4D7M - chain A; structure by X-ray diffraction, 1.55 A resolution.

[Chain A]
Molecule: Tetracycline repressor protein class D
From: Escherichia coli
UniProtKB: P0ACT4 (TETR4_ECOLX); residue numbers follow UniProt; this construct covers 2-208
Chain sequence (217 residues; row label = number of the first residue in the row):
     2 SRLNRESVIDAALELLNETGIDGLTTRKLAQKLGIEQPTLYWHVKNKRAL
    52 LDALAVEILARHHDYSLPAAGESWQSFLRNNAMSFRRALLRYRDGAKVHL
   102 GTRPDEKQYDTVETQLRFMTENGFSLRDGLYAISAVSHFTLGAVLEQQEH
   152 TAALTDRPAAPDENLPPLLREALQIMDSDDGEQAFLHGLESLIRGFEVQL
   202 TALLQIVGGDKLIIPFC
Disordered / not traced: 210-218
Sequence notes: cloning artifact (2)
Swiss-Prot annotation at these positions:
  - DNA-binding region: Thr26 to Val45 (H-T-H motif)
  - binding site (tetracycline): His64, Asn82
  - binding site (Mg(2+)): His100
Metal / ion sites: Mg2+: His100 (together with 5a,6-anhydrotetracycline)
Ligand contacts: 5a,6-anhydrotetracycline (TDC): Leu60, His64, Ser67, Asn82, Phe86, His100, Thr103, Arg104, Pro105, Gln109, Thr112, Val113, Gln116, Leu117, Leu131, Ile134, Val137, Ser138, Leu170, Ala173, Leu174, Met177

[Summary]
Chain A binds 5a,6-anhydrotetracycline. From UniProt: tetracycline-binding residues His64 and Asn82 and
Mg2+-binding residue His100.
Chain A is Tetracycline repressor protein class D (Escherichia coli); the structure, TetR(D) in complex with
anhydrotetracycline and magnesium, was determined by X-ray diffraction (same publication as 4D7N, 4V2F, 4V2G
and 2XPU).
